PDB entry 8ZX5 | electron microscopy, 3.03 A resolution | chains B and G of the 4 polymer chains in the assembly

# Chain B
Name: Guanine nucleotide-binding protein G(I)/G(S)/G(T) subunit beta-1
Source organism: Homo sapiens
UniProt: P62873 (GBB1_HUMAN); numbering as in UniProt (aligned over 2-340)
Sequence (345 residues; each row starts with the number of its first residue; numbers below 1 keep their minus sign (Met-4 is residue -4)):
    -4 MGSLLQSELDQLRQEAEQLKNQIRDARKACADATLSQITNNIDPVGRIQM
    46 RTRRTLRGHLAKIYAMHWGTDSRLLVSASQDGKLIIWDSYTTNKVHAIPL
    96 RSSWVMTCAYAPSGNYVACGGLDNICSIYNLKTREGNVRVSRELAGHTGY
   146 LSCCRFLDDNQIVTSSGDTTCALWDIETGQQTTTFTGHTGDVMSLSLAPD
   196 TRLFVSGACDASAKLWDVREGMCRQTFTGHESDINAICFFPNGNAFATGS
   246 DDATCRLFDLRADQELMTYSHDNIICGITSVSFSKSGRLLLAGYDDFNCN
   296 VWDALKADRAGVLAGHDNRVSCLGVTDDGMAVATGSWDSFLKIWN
Not modelled in the structure: -4 to 36, 128-132
Sequence notes: initiating methionine (-4); expression tag (-3 to 1)
Curated features (UniProtKB/Swiss-Prot):
  - modified residue: Ser2 (N-acetylserine), His266 (Phosphohistidine)

# Chain G
Name: Guanine nucleotide-binding protein G(I)/G(S)/G(O) subunit gamma-2
Source organism: Homo sapiens
UniProt: P59768 (GBG2_HUMAN); residue numbers follow UniProt; this construct covers 1-71
Sequence (71 residues; row label = number of the first residue in the row):
     1 MASNNTASIAQARKLVEQLKMEANIDRIKVSKAAADLMAYCEAHAKEDPL
    51 LTPVPASENPFREKKFFCAIL
Not modelled in the structure: 1-33, 63-71
Curated features (UniProtKB/Swiss-Prot):
  - modified residue: Ala2 (N-acetylalanine), Cys68 (Cysteine methyl ester)
  - lipidation: Cys68 (S-geranylgeranyl cysteine)

# Chain B / chain G interface
Residue-residue contacts - 34 pairs, chain B then chain G:
  Ile43(B) - Leu50(G)
  Met45(B) - Leu50(G)  hydrophobic
  Arg48(B) - Phe61(G)
  Ser84(B) - Phe61(G)
  Tyr85(B) - Pro60(G)
  Tyr85(B) - Phe61(G)  hydrophobic
  Phe235(B) - Leu37(G)  hydrophobic
  Phe235(B) - Tyr40(G)  hydrophobic
  Asn237(B) - Leu37(G)
  Asn237(B) - Tyr40(G)
  Asn239(B) - Leu37(G)
  Leu261(B) - Leu37(G)  hydrophobic
  Ser279(B) - Asp48(G)  hydrogen bond
  Lys280(B) - Tyr40(G)
  Ser281(B) - Tyr40(G)
  Ser281(B) - Cys41(G)  hydrogen bond (backbone-side chain)
  Ser281(B) - His44(G)
  Ser281(B) - Ala45(G)
  Ser281(B) - Asp48(G)  hydrogen bond
  Ser281(B) - Leu51(G)
  Gly282(B) - Cys41(G)  hydrogen bond (backbone-side chain)
  Arg283(B) - Cys41(G)
  Arg283(B) - Leu51(G)
  Asp323(B) - Glu47(G)
  Gly324(B) - Pro49(G)
  Gly324(B) - Leu50(G)
  Met325(B) - Pro49(G)
  Met325(B) - Leu50(G)
  Ala326(B) - Phe61(G)  hydrophobic
  Val327(B) - Leu50(G)  hydrophobic
  Ile338(B) - Phe61(G)  hydrophobic
  Asn340(B) - Pro49(G)
  Asn340(B) - Asn59(G)
  Asn340(B) - Phe61(G)
Other interface residues (no listed pair), chain B (28 interface residues in all): Val40, Trp63, Pro236, Ala240, Leu252, Leu284, Leu286
Other interface residues (no listed pair), chain G (14 interface residues in all): Pro53

# Overview
28 residues of chain B face 14 of chain G across their interface, with 4 hydrogen bonds. Polar contacts
include Ser279(B)-Asp48(G), Ser281(B)-Cys41(G) and Ser281(B)-Asp48(G).
Here chain B is Guanine nucleotide-binding protein G(I)/G(S)/G(T) subunit beta-1 and chain G is Guanine
nucleotide-binding protein G(I)/G(S)/G(O) subunit gamma-2, both from Homo sapiens. Entry 8ZX5 (AM251-bound
GPR55 in complex with G13) was determined by electron microscopy together with 8ZX4 from the same study.
